Entry 3SWZ (X-ray diffraction, 2.40 A resolution); this record covers chain A.

# Chain A
Molecule: Steroid 17-alpha-hydroxylase/17,20 lyase
From: Homo sapiens
Notes: EC 1.14.99.9
Reference sequence: P05093 (CP17A_HUMAN); residues 24-508 here = UniProt positions 24-508
Chain sequence (494 residues; each row starts with the number of its first residue):
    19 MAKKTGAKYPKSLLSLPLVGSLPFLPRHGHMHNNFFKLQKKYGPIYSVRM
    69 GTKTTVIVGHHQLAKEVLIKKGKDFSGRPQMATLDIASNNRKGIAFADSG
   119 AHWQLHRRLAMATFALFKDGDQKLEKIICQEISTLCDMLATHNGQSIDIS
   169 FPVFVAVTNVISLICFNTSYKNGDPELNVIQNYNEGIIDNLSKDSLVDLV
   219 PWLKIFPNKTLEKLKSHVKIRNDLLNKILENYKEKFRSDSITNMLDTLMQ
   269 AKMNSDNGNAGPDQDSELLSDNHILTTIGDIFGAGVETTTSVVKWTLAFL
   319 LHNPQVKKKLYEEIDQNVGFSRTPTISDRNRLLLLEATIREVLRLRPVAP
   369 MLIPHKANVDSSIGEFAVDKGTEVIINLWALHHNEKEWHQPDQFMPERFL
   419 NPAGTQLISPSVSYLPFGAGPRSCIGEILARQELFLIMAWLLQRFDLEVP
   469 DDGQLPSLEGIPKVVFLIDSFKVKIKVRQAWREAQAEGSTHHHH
Not modelled in the structure: 19-29, 277-280, 505-512
Sequence notes: expression tag (19-23, 509-512)
Ion coordination: heme Fe: Cys-442 (together with TOK)
Ligand contacts:
  - heme (HEM): Leu-86, Arg-96, Ile-112, Ala-113, Trp-121, Arg-125, Phe-132, Ile-299, Ala-302, Gly-303, Thr-306, Thr-307, Val-310, Leu-361, Val-366, Ala-367, Leu-370, Ile-371, His-373, Pro-434, Phe-435, Gly-436, Pro-439, Arg-440, Ser-441, Cys-442, Ile-443, Gly-444, Ala-448, Leu-452
  - TOK ((3alpha,8alpha)-17-(1H-benzimidazol-1-yl)androsta-5,16-dien-3-ol): Ala-113, Phe-114, Tyr-201, Asn-202, Ile-205, Ile-206, Leu-209, Arg-239, Gly-297, Asp-298, Gly-301, Ala-302, Glu-305, Thr-306, Val-366, Ala-367, Ile-371, Val-482, Val-483
Curated features (UniProtKB/Swiss-Prot):
  - binding site (substrate): Asn-202
  - binding site (heme): Cys-442
  - natural variant: Pro-35 (P35L: In AH5), Phe-53 (deletion: In AH5), Tyr-64 (Y64S: In AH5), Phe-93 (F93C: In AH5), Arg-96 (R96Q: In AH5; R96W: In AH5), Ser-106 (S106P: In AH5), Ile-112 (I112II: In AH5), Phe-114 (F114V: In AH5), Asp-116 (D116V: In AH5), Trp-121 (W121R: In AH5 loss of activity), Ala-174 (A174E: In AH5), Asn-177 (N177D: In AH5), 13 further natural variant entries in UniProt
  - mutagenesis: Ala-105 (A105L: Increases the affinity for progesterone, resulting in preferential hydroxylation of progesterone at C17 over C16; increases the catalytic efficiency in the 17,20 lyase reaction)
Reported in the primary citation:
  - binding site for TOK: Ala-113, Phe-114, Asn-202, Ile-206, Leu-209, Gly-301, Ala-302, Val-366, Ala-367, Ile-371, Val-482, Val-483
  - disease-associated variants - R96W, R125Q, H373D, H373N, R440C, R440H: abolished catalytic activity (citing earlier work)
  - disease-associated variants - E305G, R347C, R347H, R358Q: abolished catalytic activity (lyase activity) (citing earlier work)
  - mutagenesis - R449A: abolished catalytic activity (lyase activity) (citing earlier work)
  - mutagenesis - A105L: decreased catalytic activity on 16alpha-hydroxyprogesterone (citing earlier work)

# Overview
Bound to chain A: heme and compound TOK. From UniProt: substrate-binding residue Asn-202, heme-binding residue
Cys-442 and one mutagenesis site. From the paper: a binding site for TOK at Ala-113, Phe-114 and Asn-202 among
others; R96W, R125Q and H373D, among others, abolish catalytic activity; 12 substitutions were tested in all.
Chain A is Steroid 17-alpha-hydroxylase/17,20 lyase (Homo sapiens); the structure, Human Cytochrome P450 17A1
in complex with TOK-001, was determined by X-ray diffraction, deposited together with 3RUK.
